Entry 8EH9 (electron microscopy, 3.90 A resolution); this record covers chains A and I of the 8 polymer chains in the assembly.

[Chain A]
Molecule: non-template DNA
Sequence (32 nucleotides; numbered 1 to 32; the number before each row is that of its first residue):
     1 GCGTCCTATCGATCTTCGGAAGAGATTCAGAG
Disordered / not traced: 7-14, 32

[Chain I]
Protein: DNA-directed RNA polymerase subunit beta
Source organism: Escherichia coli
Notes: EC 2.7.7.6
UniProtKB: P0A8V4 (RPOB_ECO57); residue numbers follow UniProt; this construct covers 1-1342
Chain sequence (1342 residues; each row starts with the number of its first residue):
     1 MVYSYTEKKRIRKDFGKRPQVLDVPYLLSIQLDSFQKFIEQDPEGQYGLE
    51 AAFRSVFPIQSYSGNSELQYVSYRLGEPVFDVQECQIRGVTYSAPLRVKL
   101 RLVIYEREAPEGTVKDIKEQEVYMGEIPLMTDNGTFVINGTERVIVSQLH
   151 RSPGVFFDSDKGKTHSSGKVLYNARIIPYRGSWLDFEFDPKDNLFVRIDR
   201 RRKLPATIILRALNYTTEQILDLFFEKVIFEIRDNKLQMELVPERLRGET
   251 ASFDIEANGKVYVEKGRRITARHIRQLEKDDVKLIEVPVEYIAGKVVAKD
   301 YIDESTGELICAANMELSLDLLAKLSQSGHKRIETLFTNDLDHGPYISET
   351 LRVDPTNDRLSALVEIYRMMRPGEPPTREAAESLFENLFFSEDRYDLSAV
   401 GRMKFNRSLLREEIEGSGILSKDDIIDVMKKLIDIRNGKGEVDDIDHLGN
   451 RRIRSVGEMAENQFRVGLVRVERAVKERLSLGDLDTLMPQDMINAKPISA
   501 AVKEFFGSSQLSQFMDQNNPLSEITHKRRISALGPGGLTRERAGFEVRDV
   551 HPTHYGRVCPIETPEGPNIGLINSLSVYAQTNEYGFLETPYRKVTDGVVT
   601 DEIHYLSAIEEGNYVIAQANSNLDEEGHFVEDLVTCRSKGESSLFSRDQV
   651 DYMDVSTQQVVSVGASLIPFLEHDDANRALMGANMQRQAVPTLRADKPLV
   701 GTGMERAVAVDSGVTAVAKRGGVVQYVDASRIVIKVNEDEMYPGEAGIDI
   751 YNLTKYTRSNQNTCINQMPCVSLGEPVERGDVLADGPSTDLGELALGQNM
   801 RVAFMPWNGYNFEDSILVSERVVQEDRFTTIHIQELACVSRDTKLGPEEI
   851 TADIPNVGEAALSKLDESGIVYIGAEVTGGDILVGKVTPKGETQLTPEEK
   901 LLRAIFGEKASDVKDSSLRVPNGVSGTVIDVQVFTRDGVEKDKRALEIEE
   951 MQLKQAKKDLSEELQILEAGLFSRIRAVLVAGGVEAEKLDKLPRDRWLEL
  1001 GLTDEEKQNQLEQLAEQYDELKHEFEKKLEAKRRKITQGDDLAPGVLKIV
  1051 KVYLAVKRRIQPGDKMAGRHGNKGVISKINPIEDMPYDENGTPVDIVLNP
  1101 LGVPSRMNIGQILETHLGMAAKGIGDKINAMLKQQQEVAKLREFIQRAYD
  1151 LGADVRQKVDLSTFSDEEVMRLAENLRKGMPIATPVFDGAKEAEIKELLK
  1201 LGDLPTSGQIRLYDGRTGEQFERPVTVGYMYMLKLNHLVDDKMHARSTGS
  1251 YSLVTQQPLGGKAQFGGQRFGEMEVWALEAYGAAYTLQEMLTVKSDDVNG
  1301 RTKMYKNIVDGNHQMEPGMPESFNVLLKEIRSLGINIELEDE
Disordered / not traced: 1, 891-914, 1342
Ligand contacts: chapso (1N7): Gln46, Tyr47, Tyr179, Ser398, Ala399, Val400, Arg452, Glu458, Glu583, Tyr584
UniProt features mapped onto this chain:
  - modified residue (N6-acetyllysine): Lys1022, Lys1200

[Interface between chain A and chain I]
Pairs across the interface - 10 pairs, chain A then chain I:
  DT16(A) with Trp183(I), stacking on the base; Asp199(I), base contact; Arg200(I), phosphate contact
  DC17(A) with Arg151(I), hydrogen bond to the base; Arg200(I), salt bridge to the phosphate; Gly537(I), base contact; Arg542(I), hydrogen bond to the base
  DG18(A) with Arg542(I), base contact
  DG19(A) with Lys163(I), phosphate contact
  DA20(A) with Lys163(I), phosphate contact
Interface residues without a listed pair, chain I (9 interface residues in all): Gly181, Glu541

[Summary]
5 residues of chain A and 9 residues of chain I are in contact; the contacts include 2 hydrogen bonds, 1 salt
bridge and 1 aromatic stacking contact. Polar contacts include DC17(A)-Arg151(I), DC17(A)-Arg542(I) and
DC17(A)-Arg200(I). Bound to chain I: chapso.
Chain A is non-template DNA and chain I is DNA-directed RNA polymerase subunit beta (Escherichia coli); the
structure, Cryo-EM structure of his-elemental paused elongation complex with a folded TL and a rotated RH-FL
(2), was determined by electron microscopy, deposited together with 8EG7, 8EG8, 8EGB, 8EH8, 8EHA, 8EHF and
8EHI.
